1A64 - chains A and B; structure by X-ray diffraction, 2.00 A resolution.

== Chain A (and B) ==
Name: CD2
From: Rattus norvegicus
Notes: fragment: domain 1; engineered mutation(s): DEL(M46, K47); chain B of this document is another copy of the same molecule, construct and numbering; everything in this record applies to it too
UniProt: P08921 (CD2_RAT); residues 1-99 here correspond to UniProt positions 23-121 (UniProt number = residue number + 22)
Amino-acid sequence (97 residues; row label = number of the first residue in the row; note: 2 numbers in that range are skipped by the numbering (no residue carries them; nothing is unmodelled there)):
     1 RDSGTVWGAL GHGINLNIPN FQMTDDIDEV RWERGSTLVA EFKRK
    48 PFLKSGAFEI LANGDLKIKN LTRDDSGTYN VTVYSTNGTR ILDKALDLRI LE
Unresolved in the structure: 1-3
Swiss-Prot annotation at these positions:
  - region: Arg34 to Lys45 (CD58 binding region 1), Asn77 to Lys91 (CD58 binding region 2)
  - glycosylation (N-linked (GlcNAc...) asparagine): Asn77, Asn84

== Interface between chain A and chain B ==
Contacting residue pairs (180):
  Gly4(A) - Leu93(B)
  Gly4(A) - Asp94(B)  hydrogen bond (backbone-backbone)
  Thr5(A) - Asp94(B)
  Thr5(A) - Arg96(B)
  Val6(A) - Asp94(B)  hydrogen bond (backbone-backbone)
  Val6(A) - Leu95(B)
  Val6(A) - Arg96(B)  hydrogen bond (backbone-backbone)
  Trp7(A) - Arg96(B)
  Gly8(A) - Leu68(B)
  Gly8(A) - Arg96(B)  hydrogen bond (backbone-backbone)
  Gly8(A) - Ile97(B)
  Gly8(A) - Leu98(B)  hydrogen bond (backbone-backbone)
  Ala9(A) - Leu68(B)
  Ala9(A) - Ile97(B)
  Ala9(A) - Leu98(B)
  Leu10(A) - Leu68(B)
  Leu10(A) - Thr69(B)
  Leu10(A) - Arg70(B)
  Leu10(A) - Ile97(B)
  Leu10(A) - Leu98(B)  hydrogen bond (backbone-backbone)
  Leu10(A) - Glu99(B)
  Gly11(A) - Asn67(B)
  Gly11(A) - Leu68(B)  hydrogen bond (backbone-backbone)
  His12(A) - Asn67(B)
  His12(A) - Leu68(B)  hydrogen bond (backbone-backbone)
  Gly13(A) - Ile65(B)
  Gly13(A) - Lys66(B)
  Ile14(A) - Leu63(B)
  Ile14(A) - Lys64(B)
  Ile14(A) - Ile65(B)  hydrogen bond (backbone-backbone)
  Ile14(A) - Leu68(B)  hydrophobic
  Asn15(A) - Leu58(B)
  Asn15(A) - Leu63(B)
  Asn15(A) - Lys64(B)  hydrogen bond
  Leu16(A) - Asp62(B)
  Leu16(A) - Leu63(B)  hydrogen bond (backbone-backbone)
  Leu16(A) - Ile65(B)  hydrophobic
  Leu16(A) - Tyr76(B)  hydrophobic
  Asn17(A) - Asp62(B)  hydrogen bond
  Asn17(A) - Leu93(B)
  Ile18(A) - Gly61(B)
  Ile18(A) - Asp62(B)  hydrogen bond (backbone-side chain)
  Ile18(A) - Val78(B)  hydrophobic
  Asn20(A) - Lys91(B)
  Phe21(A) - Asn60(B)
  Phe21(A) - Val80(B)  hydrophobic
  Met23(A) - Ala59(B)
  Met23(A) - Asn60(B)
  Asp26(A) - Ser82(B)
  Asp26(A) - Thr83(B)  hydrogen bond (backbone-backbone)
  Ile27(A) - Val80(B)  hydrophobic
  Ile27(A) - Tyr81(B)
  Asp28(A) - Tyr81(B)  hydrogen bond (backbone-backbone)
  Asp28(A) - Ser82(B)
  Asp28(A) - Thr83(B)
  Glu29(A) - Thr79(B)
  Glu29(A) - Val80(B)
  Glu29(A) - Tyr81(B)  hydrogen bond (backbone-backbone)
  Val30(A) - Gly61(B)
  Val30(A) - Thr79(B)
  Arg31(A) - Asn77(B)
  Arg31(A) - Val78(B)
  Arg31(A) - Thr79(B)  hydrogen bond (backbone-backbone)
  Arg31(A) - Tyr81(B)  hydrogen bond
  Trp32(A) - Ile57(B)
  Trp32(A) - Gly61(B)  hydrogen bond (side chain-backbone)
  Trp32(A) - Asp62(B)
  Trp32(A) - Leu63(B)
  Trp32(A) - Asn77(B)
  Trp32(A) - Val78(B)
  Trp32(A) - Leu93(B)  hydrophobic
  Glu33(A) - Tyr76(B)
  Glu33(A) - Asn77(B)  hydrogen bond (backbone-backbone)
  Arg34(A) - Asp71(B)  hydrogen bond (side chain-backbone)
  Arg34(A) - Ser73(B)  hydrogen bond (side chain-backbone)
  Arg34(A) - Thr75(B)
  Arg34(A) - Tyr76(B)
  Gly35(A) - Thr75(B)
  Leu38(A) - Phe49(B)
  Val39(A) - Phe49(B)
  Val39(A) - Leu50(B)
  Val39(A) - Lys51(B)  hydrogen bond (backbone-backbone)
  Val39(A) - Phe55(B)  hydrophobic
  Val39(A) - Leu63(B)  hydrophobic
  Ala40(A) - Phe49(B)
  Ala40(A) - Leu50(B)  hydrophobic
  Glu41(A) - Pro48(B)
  Glu41(A) - Phe49(B)  hydrogen bond (backbone-backbone)
  Lys43(A) - Arg44(B)  hydrogen bond (backbone-side chain)
  Arg44(A) - Arg44(B)  hydrogen bond (backbone-side chain)
  Lys45(A) - Thr83(B)
  Pro48(A) - Glu41(B)
  Phe49(A) - Leu38(B)
  Phe49(A) - Ala40(B)
  Phe49(A) - Glu41(B)  hydrogen bond (backbone-backbone)
  Leu50(A) - Val39(B)
  Leu50(A) - Ala40(B)  hydrophobic
  Lys51(A) - Arg34(B)
  Lys51(A) - Val39(B)  hydrogen bond (backbone-backbone)
  Phe55(A) - Val39(B)  hydrophobic
  Ile57(A) - Val30(B)  hydrophobic
  Ile57(A) - Trp32(B)
  Leu58(A) - Asn15(B)
  Ala59(A) - Met23(B)
  Asn60(A) - Phe21(B)
  Asn60(A) - Met23(B)
  Gly61(A) - Ile18(B)
  Gly61(A) - Val30(B)
  Gly61(A) - Trp32(B)  hydrogen bond (backbone-side chain)
  Asp62(A) - Leu16(B)
  Asp62(A) - Asn17(B)  hydrogen bond
  Asp62(A) - Ile18(B)  hydrogen bond (side chain-backbone)
  Asp62(A) - Trp32(B)
  Leu63(A) - Ile14(B)
  Leu63(A) - Asn15(B)
  Leu63(A) - Leu16(B)  hydrogen bond (backbone-backbone)
  Leu63(A) - Trp32(B)
  Leu63(A) - Val39(B)  hydrophobic
  Lys64(A) - Ile14(B)
  Lys64(A) - Asn15(B)
  Ile65(A) - Gly13(B)
  Ile65(A) - Ile14(B)  hydrogen bond (backbone-backbone)
  Lys66(A) - Gly13(B)
  Asn67(A) - Gly11(B)
  Asn67(A) - His12(B)
  Leu68(A) - Gly8(B)
  Leu68(A) - Ala9(B)
  Leu68(A) - Leu10(B)
  Leu68(A) - Gly11(B)  hydrogen bond (backbone-backbone)
  Leu68(A) - His12(B)  hydrogen bond (backbone-backbone)
  Leu68(A) - Ile14(B)  hydrophobic
  Thr69(A) - Leu10(B)
  Arg70(A) - Leu10(B)
  Asp71(A) - Arg34(B)
  Thr75(A) - Arg34(B)
  Tyr76(A) - Leu16(B)  hydrophobic
  Tyr76(A) - Glu33(B)
  Tyr76(A) - Arg34(B)  hydrogen bond
  Asn77(A) - Arg31(B)
  Asn77(A) - Trp32(B)
  Asn77(A) - Glu33(B)  hydrogen bond (backbone-backbone)
  Val78(A) - Ile18(B)  hydrophobic
  Val78(A) - Arg31(B)
  Val78(A) - Trp32(B)  hydrophobic
  Thr79(A) - Glu29(B)
  Thr79(A) - Val30(B)
  Thr79(A) - Arg31(B)  hydrogen bond (backbone-backbone)
  Val80(A) - Phe21(B)  hydrophobic
  Val80(A) - Ile27(B)  hydrophobic
  Val80(A) - Glu29(B)
  Tyr81(A) - Ile27(B)
  Tyr81(A) - Asp28(B)  hydrogen bond (backbone-backbone)
  Tyr81(A) - Glu29(B)  hydrogen bond (backbone-backbone)
  Tyr81(A) - Arg31(B)
  Ser82(A) - Asp26(B)
  Ser82(A) - Asp28(B)
  Thr83(A) - Asp26(B)  hydrogen bond (backbone-backbone)
  Thr83(A) - Asp28(B)
  Thr83(A) - Lys45(B)  hydrogen bond (backbone-side chain)
  Leu89(A) - Ile18(B)  hydrophobic
  Leu89(A) - Pro19(B)
  Leu89(A) - Phe21(B)  hydrophobic
  Ala92(A) - Gly4(B)  hydrogen bond (backbone-backbone)
  Leu93(A) - Gly4(B)
  Leu93(A) - Asn17(B)
  Asp94(A) - Gly4(B)  hydrogen bond (backbone-backbone)
  Asp94(A) - Thr5(B)  hydrogen bond
  Asp94(A) - Val6(B)  hydrogen bond (backbone-backbone)
  Leu95(A) - Val6(B)
  Arg96(A) - Thr5(B)
  Arg96(A) - Val6(B)  hydrogen bond (backbone-backbone)
  Arg96(A) - Trp7(B)
  Arg96(A) - Gly8(B)  hydrogen bond (backbone-backbone)
  Ile97(A) - Gly8(B)
  Ile97(A) - Ala9(B)
  Ile97(A) - Leu10(B)  hydrophobic
  Leu98(A) - Trp7(B)
  Leu98(A) - Gly8(B)  hydrogen bond (backbone-backbone)
  Leu98(A) - Ala9(B)
  Leu98(A) - Leu10(B)  hydrogen bond (backbone-backbone)
Interface residues without a listed pair, chain A (78 interface residues in all): Pro19, Thr37, Phe42, Ser73, Lys91, Glu99
Interface residues without a listed pair, chain B (78 interface residues in all): Gly35, Thr37, Phe42, Lys43, Asp72, Leu89, Ala92

== Overview ==
The chain A/chain B interface involves 78 residues from each chain, with 50 hydrogen bonds. Polar contacts
include Asn15(A)-Lys64(B), Asn17(A)-Asp62(B) and Ile18(A)-Asp62(B).
Chain A and chain B are both CD2 (Rattus norvegicus); the structure, Engineering A misfolded form of rat CD2,
was determined by X-ray diffraction (same publication as 1A6P and 1A7B).
